PDB entry 2IS1 | X-ray diffraction, 2.90 A resolution | chains C and A of the 3 polymer chains in the assembly

# Chain C
Molecule: 17-nt DNA strand
Sequence (17 nucleotides; row label = number of the first residue in the row):
     1 GCAGTGCTCGTTTTTTT
Unresolved in the structure: 17

# Chain A
Protein: DNA helicase II
Organism: Escherichia coli
Notes: EC 3.6.1.-
UniProtKB: P03018 (UVRD_ECOLI); residue numbers follow UniProt; this construct covers 1-680
Chain sequence (680 residues; row label = number of the first residue in the row):
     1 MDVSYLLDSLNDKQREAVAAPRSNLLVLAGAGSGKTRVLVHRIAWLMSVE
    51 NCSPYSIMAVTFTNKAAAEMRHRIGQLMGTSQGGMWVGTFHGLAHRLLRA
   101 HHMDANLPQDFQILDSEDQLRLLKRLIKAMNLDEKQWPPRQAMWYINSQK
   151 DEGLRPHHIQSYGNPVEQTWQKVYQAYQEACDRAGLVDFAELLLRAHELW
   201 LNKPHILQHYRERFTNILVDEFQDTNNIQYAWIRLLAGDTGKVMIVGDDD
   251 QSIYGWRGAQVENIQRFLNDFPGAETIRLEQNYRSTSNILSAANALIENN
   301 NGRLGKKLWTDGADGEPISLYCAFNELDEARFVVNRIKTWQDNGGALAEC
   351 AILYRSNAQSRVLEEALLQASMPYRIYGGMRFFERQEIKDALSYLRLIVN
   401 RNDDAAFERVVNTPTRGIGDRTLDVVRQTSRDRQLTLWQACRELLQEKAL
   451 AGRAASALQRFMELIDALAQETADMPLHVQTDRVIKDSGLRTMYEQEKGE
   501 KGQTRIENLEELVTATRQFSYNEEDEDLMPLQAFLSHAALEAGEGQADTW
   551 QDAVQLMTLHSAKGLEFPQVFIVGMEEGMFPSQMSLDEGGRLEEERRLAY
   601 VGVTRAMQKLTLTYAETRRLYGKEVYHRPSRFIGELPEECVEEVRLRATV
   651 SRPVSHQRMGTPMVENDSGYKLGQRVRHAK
Unresolved in the structure: 1, 523-525, 654-680
Construct notes: engineered mutation Val-399 (Ala in P03018)
Metal / ion sites: Hg2+ site 1 near Cys-52 (its only coordinating residue here); Hg2+ site 2: Asn-288, Cys-640; Hg2+ site 3: Cys-322, Ala-323, Arg-645
From the paper describing this entry:
  - binding site for the 17-nt DNA strand (chain C): His-91, Phe-189, Tyr-254, Trp-256, Arg-257, Arg-355, His-560, Tyr-621
  - mutagenesis - D115A/D118A, Y621A: decreased catalytic activity
  - mutagenesis - G378T/G379T, R396E, G419T, T422A: decreased binding to dsDNA
  - mutagenesis - T422A: decreased catalytic activity on helicase
  - mutagenesis - G378T/G379T, R396E, G419T: unchanged catalytic activity on helicase
  - mutagenesis - G378T/G379T: decreased growth
  - mutagenesis - A399V: unchanged catalytic activity

# Chain C / chain A interface
Pairs across the interface - 33 pairs, chain C then chain A:
  DG1(C) / Asn-412(A)  sugar contact
  DG1(C) / Thr-415(A)  phosphate contact
  DG1(C) / Gly-419(A)  phosphate contact
  DG1(C) / Asp-420(A)  phosphate contact
  DC2(C) / Thr-415(A)  phosphate contact
  DG10(C) / Tyr-621(A)  stacking on the base
  DT12(C) / Arg-355(A)  base contact
  DT12(C) / Ser-356(A)  hydrogen bond to the base
  DT12(C) / Met-579(A)  base contact
  DT12(C) / Ser-582(A)  base contact
  DT12(C) / Glu-595(A)  base contact
  DT13(C) / Trp-256(A)  stacking on the base
  DT13(C) / Arg-355(A)  hydrogen bond to the base
  DT13(C) / Ser-356(A)  phosphate contact
  DT13(C) / Asn-357(A)  hydrogen bond to the phosphate
  DT13(C) / Thr-558(A)  phosphate contact
  DT13(C) / His-560(A)  hydrogen bond to the sugar
  DT14(C) / Tyr-254(A)  sugar contact
  DT14(C) / Trp-256(A)  base contact
  DT14(C) / Arg-257(A)  hydrogen bond to the base
  DT14(C) / Asn-357(A)  phosphate contact
  DT14(C) / Thr-558(A)  hydrogen bond to the phosphate
  DT14(C) / His-560(A)  sugar contact
  DT15(C) / Thr-63(A)  phosphate contact
  DT15(C) / Arg-257(A)  sugar contact
  DT16(C) / Phe-62(A)  sugar contact
  DT16(C) / Thr-63(A)  phosphate contact
  DT16(C) / Asn-64(A)  hydrogen bond to the phosphate
  DT16(C) / His-91(A)  phosphate contact
  DT16(C) / Ser-116(A)  hydrogen bond to the base
  DT16(C) / Phe-189(A)  stacking on the base
  DT16(C) / Glu-384(A)  base contact
  DT16(C) / Leu-540(A)  phosphate contact
Interface residues without a listed pair, chain C (9 interface residues in all): DT11
Interface residues without a listed pair, chain A (29 interface residues in all): Thr-89, Ala-542, Ser-561, Pro-581, Ser-585

# In short
9 residues of chain C and 29 residues of chain A are in contact; the contacts include 8 hydrogen bonds and 3
aromatic stacking contacts. Polar pairs include DT12(C)/Ser-356(A), DT13(C)/Arg-355(A) and DT14(C)/Arg-257(A).
From the paper: a binding site for the 17-nt DNA strand (chain C) at His-91(A), Phe-189(A) and Tyr-254(A)
among others; G378T/G379T, R396E and G419T of chain A, among others, reduce binding to dsDNA; 7 substitutions
were tested in all.
Here chain C is a 17-nt DNA strand and chain A is DNA helicase II (Escherichia coli). Entry 2IS1 (Crystal
structure of UvrD-DNA-SO4 complex) was determined by X-ray diffraction (same publication as 2IS4 and 2IS6).
